Entry 3ESV (X-ray diffraction, 2.00 A resolution); this record covers chain F.

[Chain F]
Name: Antibody M18 light chain and antibody M18 heavy chain linked with a synthetic (GGGGS)4 linker
Organism: Mus musculus
Notes: antibody fragment or engineered binder
Amino-acid sequence (252 residues; row label = number of the first residue in the row; note: 872 numbers in that range are skipped by the numbering (no residue carries them; nothing is unmodelled there); a row labelled like 1082A-1082C holds insertion residues (1082A, then the next letters in order); numbers below 1 keep their minus sign (Met-4 is residue -4)):
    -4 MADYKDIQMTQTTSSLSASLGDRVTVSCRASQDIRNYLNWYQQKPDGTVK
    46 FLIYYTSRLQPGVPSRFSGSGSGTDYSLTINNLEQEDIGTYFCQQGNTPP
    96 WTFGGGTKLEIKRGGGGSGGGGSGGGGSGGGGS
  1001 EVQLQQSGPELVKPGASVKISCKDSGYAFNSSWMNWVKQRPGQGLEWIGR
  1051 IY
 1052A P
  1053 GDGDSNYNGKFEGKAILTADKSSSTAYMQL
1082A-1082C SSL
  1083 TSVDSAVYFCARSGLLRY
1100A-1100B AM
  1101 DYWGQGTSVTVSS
Unresolved in the structure: -4 to -2, 110-128, 1001
Construct notes: expression tag (-4 to 0); engineered mutation Val21 (Ile in 3ESV), Phe46 (Leu in 3ESV), Pro56 (Ser in 3ESV), Asn76 (Ser in 3ESV), Leu78 (Gln in 3ESV), Pro94 (Leu in 3ESV), Asn1030 (Ser30 in 3ESV), Ser1057 (Thr58 in 3ESV), Glu1064 (Lys65 in 3ESV), Ile1068 (Thr69 in 3ESV); linker (109-128)
Disulfides: Cys23-Cys88, Cys1022-Cys1092

[Summary]
Chain F is Antibody M18 light chain and antibody M18 heavy chain linked with a synthetic (GGGGS)4 linker (Mus
musculus); the structure, Crystal structure of the engineered neutralizing antibody M18, was determined by
X-ray diffraction (same publication as 3ESU, 3ET9 and 3ETB).
